6VZ8 - chains I and K of the 16 polymer chains in the assembly; structure by electron microscopy, 3.45 A resolution.

Chain I:
Molecule: Acetolactate synthase, chloroplastic
Organism: Arabidopsis thaliana
Notes: EC 2.2.1.6
UniProtKB: P17597 (ILVB_ARATH); numbering as in UniProt (aligned over 86-670)
Sequence (586 residues; numbered 85 to 670; the number before each row is that of its first residue):
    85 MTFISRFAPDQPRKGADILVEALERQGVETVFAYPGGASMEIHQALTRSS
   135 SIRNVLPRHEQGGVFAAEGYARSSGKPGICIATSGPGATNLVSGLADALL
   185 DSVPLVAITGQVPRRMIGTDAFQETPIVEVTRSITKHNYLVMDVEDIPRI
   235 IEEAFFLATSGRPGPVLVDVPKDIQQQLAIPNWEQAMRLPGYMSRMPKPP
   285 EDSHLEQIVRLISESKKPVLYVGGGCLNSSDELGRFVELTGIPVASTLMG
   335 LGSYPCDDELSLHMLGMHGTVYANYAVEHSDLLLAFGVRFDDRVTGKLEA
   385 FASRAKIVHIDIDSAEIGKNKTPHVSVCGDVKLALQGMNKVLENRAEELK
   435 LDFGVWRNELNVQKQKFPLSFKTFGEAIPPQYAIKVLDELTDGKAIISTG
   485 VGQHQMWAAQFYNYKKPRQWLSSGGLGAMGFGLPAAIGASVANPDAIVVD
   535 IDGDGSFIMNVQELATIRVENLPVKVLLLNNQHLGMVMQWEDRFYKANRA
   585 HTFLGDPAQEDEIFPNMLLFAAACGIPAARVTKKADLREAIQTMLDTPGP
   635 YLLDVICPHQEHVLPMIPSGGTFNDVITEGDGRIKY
Unresolved in the structure: 85-86, 297-298, 381-390, 456-457, 594-595, 644-670
Construct notes: initiating methionine (85)
Residues lining bound ligands:
  - FAD (flavin-adenine dinucleotide): Leu184, Asp185, Ser186, Arg246, Gly307, Gly308, Gly309, Thr331, Leu332, Met333, Leu349, Gly350, Met351, His352, Gly353, Gly371, Val372, Arg373, Asp375, Arg377, Ile394, Asp395, Ile396, Asp397, Gly413, Asp414, Val415, Gln489, Met490, Ser507, Gly508, Gly509
  - thiamine diphosphate (TPP), molecule 1: Pro119, Gly120, Glu144, Thr167, Pro170, Gly171, Gln207
  - thiamine diphosphate (TPP), molecule 2: Val485, Gly486, Gln487, His488, Gly511, Met513, Gly537, Asp538, Gly539, Ser540, Asn565, His567, Leu568, Gly569, Met570, Val571
UniProt features mapped onto this chain:
  - binding site (thiamine diphosphate): Glu144, Gln207, Gln487, His488, Gly511 to Met513, Asp538 to Ser540, Asn565 to Met570
  - binding site (FAD): Ser186, Arg246, Gly308, Thr331, Leu332, Leu349 to His352, Gly371 to Asp375, Asp395, Ile396, Asp414, Val415, Gly508, Gly509
  - binding site ((R)-imazaquin): Lys220, Arg246
  - binding site (chlorimuron-ethyl): Lys256, Asp376, Arg377, Trp574, Ser653
  - binding site (Mg(2+)): Asp538, Asn565, His567
  - modified residue: Cys340 (Cysteine sulfinic acid (-SO2H))
  - mutagenesis: Ala122 (A122V: Reduced catalytic activity. Resistant to imidazolinone herbicides but not to sulfonylurea herbicides), Met124 (M124E: Reduced catalytic activity. Resistant to imidazolinone herbicides and reduced sensitivity to sulfonylurea herbicides; M124I: No effect on catalytic activity ...), Pro197 (P197S: In csr1-1/GH50; resistant to sulfonylurea but not to imidazolinone herbicides), Arg199 (R199A/E: No effect on catalytic activity. Resistant to imidazolinone herbicides but not to sulfonylurea herbicides), Trp574 (W574L: Increased catalytic activity. Resistant to imidazolinone and sulfonylurea herbicides; W574S: Slightly decreased catalytic activity. Resistant to imidazolinone and sulfonylurea herbicides), Ser653 (S653A: No effect on catalytic activity or sensitivity to herbicides; S653F: No effect on catalytic activity. Resistant to imidazolinone herbicides and also slightly sulfonylurea-resistant ...)

Chain K:
Molecule: Acetolactate synthase small subunit 2, chloroplastic
Organism: Arabidopsis thaliana
UniProtKB: Q93YZ7 (ILVH2_ARATH); residue numbers follow UniProt; this construct covers 1-491
Sequence (491 residues; row label = number of the first residue in the row):
     1 MAAISVSSSPSIRCLRSACSDSSPALVSSTRVSFPAKISYLSGISSHRGD
    51 EMGKRMEGFVRSVDGKISDASFSEASSATPKSKVRKHTISVFVGDESGMI
   101 NRIAGVFARRGYNIESLAVGLNRDKALFTIVVCGTERVLQQVIEQLQKLV
   151 NVLKVEDISSEPQVERELMLVKVNAHPESRAEIMWLVDTFRARVVDIAEH
   201 ALTIEVTGDPGKMIAVERNLKKFQIREIVRTGKIALRREKMGATAPFWRF
   251 SAASYPDLKEQAPVSVLRSSKKGAIVPQKETSAGGDVYPVEPFFDPKVHR
   301 ILDAHWGLLTDEDTSGLRSHTLSLLVNDIPGVLNIVTGVFARRGYNIQSL
   351 AVGHAETKGISRITTVIPATDESVSKLVQQLYKLVDVHEVHDLTHLPFSE
   401 RELMLIKIAVNAAARRDVLDIASIFRAKAVDVSDHTITLQLTGDLDKMVA
   451 LQRLLEPYGICEVARTGRVALARESGVDSKYLRGYSFPLTG
Unresolved in the structure: 1-316, 476-491
Residues lining bound ligands: valine (VAL): Val326, Asp328, Ile329, Pro330, Gly331, Val332, Leu333, Val352, Ser361

Interface between chain I and chain K:
Contacting residue pairs - 5 pairs, chain I then chain K:
  Ile201(I) with Arg342(K)
  Gly202(I) with Arg343(K), hydrogen bond (backbone-side chain)
  Asp204(I) with Arg342(K), salt bridge
  Glu213(I) with Ala341(K)
  Arg216(I) with Ala341(K)
Also at the interface, not in a pair above, chain I (6 interface residues in all): Pro210
Also at the interface, not in a pair above, chain K (4 interface residues in all): Gly338

In short:
6 residues of chain I and 4 residues of chain K are in contact; the contacts include 1 hydrogen bond and 1
salt bridge. Among the polar pairs are Asp204(I)-Arg342(K) and Gly202(I)-Arg343(K). Chain I binds thiamine
diphosphate and flavin-adenine dinucleotide. Chain K binds valine.
Here chain I is Acetolactate synthase, chloroplastic and chain K is Acetolactate synthase small subunit 2,
chloroplastic, both from Arabidopsis thaliana. Entry 6VZ8 (Arabidopsis thaliana acetohydroxyacid synthase
complex with valine bound) was determined by electron microscopy, deposited together with 6U9D, 6U9H and 6WO1.
